PDB entry 1ZW2 | X-ray diffraction, 2.10 A resolution | chains A and B

== Chain A ==
Molecule: Vinculin
Organism: Gallus gallus
UniProtKB: P12003 (VINC_CHICK); numbering as in UniProt (aligned over 1-258)
Sequence (279 residues; each row starts with the number of its first residue; numbers below 1 keep their minus sign (Met-20 is residue -20)):
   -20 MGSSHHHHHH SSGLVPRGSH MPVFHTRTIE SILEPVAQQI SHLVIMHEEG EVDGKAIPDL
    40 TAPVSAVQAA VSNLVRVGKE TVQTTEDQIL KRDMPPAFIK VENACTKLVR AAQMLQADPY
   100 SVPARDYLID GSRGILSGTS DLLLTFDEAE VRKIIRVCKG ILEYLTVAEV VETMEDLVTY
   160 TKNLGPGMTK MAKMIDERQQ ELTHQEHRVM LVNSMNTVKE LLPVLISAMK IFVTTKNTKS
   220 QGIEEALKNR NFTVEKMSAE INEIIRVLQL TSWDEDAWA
Not modelled in the structure: -20 to -1, 251-258
Differences from the reference sequence: cloning artifact (-20 to -17, -10 to 0); expression tag (-16 to -11)

== Chain B ==
Molecule: talin
Sequence (25 residues; row label = number of the first residue in the row):
  2345 ILEAAKSIAA ATSALVKAAS AAQRE
Not modelled in the structure: 2366-2369

== How chain A and chain B interact ==
Contacting residue pairs (41; chain A residue first):
  Thr7(A) - Leu2346(B)
  Ile11(A) - Ala2349(B)
  Ile11(A) - Ala2353(B)
  Pro14(A) - Ser2357(B)
  Val15(A) - Ala2353(B)  hydrophobic
  Val15(A) - Thr2356(B)
  Val15(A) - Ser2357(B)
  Gln18(A) - Ser2357(B)  hydrogen bond (side chain-backbone)
  Gln18(A) - Val2360(B)
  Gln18(A) - Lys2361(B)
  Ile19(A) - Val2360(B)
  Leu22(A) - Val2360(B)  hydrophobic
  Met25(A) - Ser2364(B)  hydrogen bond
  His26(A) - Ala2363(B)
  Ile36(A) - Ala2363(B)  hydrophobic
  Pro37(A) - Ala2362(B)
  Leu39(A) - Ala2362(B)  hydrophobic
  Leu39(A) - Ala2363(B)
  Pro42(A) - Leu2359(B)  hydrophobic
  Val43(A) - Leu2359(B)  hydrophobic
  Ala45(A) - Ala2355(B)
  Val46(A) - Ala2355(B)
  Val46(A) - Thr2356(B)
  Ala49(A) - Ser2351(B)
  Ala49(A) - Ile2352(B)  hydrophobic
  Val50(A) - Ile2352(B)  hydrophobic
  Leu53(A) - Ala2348(B)  hydrophobic
  Leu53(A) - Ala2349(B)
  Leu53(A) - Ile2352(B)  hydrophobic
  Val56(A) - Ile2345(B)  hydrophobic
  Val80(A) - Ile2352(B)  hydrophobic
  Leu87(A) - Leu2359(B)  hydrophobic
  Leu107(A) - Ala2363(B)  hydrophobic
  Ser111(A) - Val2360(B)
  Ile114(A) - Ile2352(B)  hydrophobic
  Ile114(A) - Thr2356(B)
  Thr118(A) - Ile2352(B)
  Leu121(A) - Ile2345(B)  hydrophobic
  Leu122(A) - Ile2345(B)  hydrophobic
  Leu122(A) - Ala2349(B)  hydrophobic
  Phe125(A) - Ile2345(B)  hydrophobic
Other interface residues (no listed pair), chain A (33 interface residues in all): Lys34, Asn52, Gly57, Met73
Other interface residues (no listed pair), chain B (18 interface residues in all): Lys2350, Ala2365

== Summary ==
The interface between chain A and chain B involves 33 residues on one side and 18 on the other, with 2
hydrogen bonds. Among the polar pairs are Gln18(A)-Ser2357(B) and Met25(A)-Ser2364(B).
Chain A is Vinculin (Gallus gallus) and chain B is talin; the structure, Vinculin Head (0-258) in Complex with
the Talin Rod residues 2345-2369, was determined by X-ray diffraction together with 1ZVZ and 1ZW3 from the
same study.
